Entry 8W1R (electron microscopy, 3.30 A resolution); this record covers chains E and F of the 11 polymer chains in the assembly.

[Chain E (and F)]
Name: Core protein VP3
Source organism: Bluetongue virus (serotype 1 / isolate South Africa)
Notes: chain F of this document is another copy of the same molecule, construct and numbering; everything in this record applies to it too
UniProt: Q1AE73 (Q1AE73_9REOV); residue numbers follow UniProt; this construct covers 1-901
Chain sequence (901 residues; each row starts with the number of its first residue):
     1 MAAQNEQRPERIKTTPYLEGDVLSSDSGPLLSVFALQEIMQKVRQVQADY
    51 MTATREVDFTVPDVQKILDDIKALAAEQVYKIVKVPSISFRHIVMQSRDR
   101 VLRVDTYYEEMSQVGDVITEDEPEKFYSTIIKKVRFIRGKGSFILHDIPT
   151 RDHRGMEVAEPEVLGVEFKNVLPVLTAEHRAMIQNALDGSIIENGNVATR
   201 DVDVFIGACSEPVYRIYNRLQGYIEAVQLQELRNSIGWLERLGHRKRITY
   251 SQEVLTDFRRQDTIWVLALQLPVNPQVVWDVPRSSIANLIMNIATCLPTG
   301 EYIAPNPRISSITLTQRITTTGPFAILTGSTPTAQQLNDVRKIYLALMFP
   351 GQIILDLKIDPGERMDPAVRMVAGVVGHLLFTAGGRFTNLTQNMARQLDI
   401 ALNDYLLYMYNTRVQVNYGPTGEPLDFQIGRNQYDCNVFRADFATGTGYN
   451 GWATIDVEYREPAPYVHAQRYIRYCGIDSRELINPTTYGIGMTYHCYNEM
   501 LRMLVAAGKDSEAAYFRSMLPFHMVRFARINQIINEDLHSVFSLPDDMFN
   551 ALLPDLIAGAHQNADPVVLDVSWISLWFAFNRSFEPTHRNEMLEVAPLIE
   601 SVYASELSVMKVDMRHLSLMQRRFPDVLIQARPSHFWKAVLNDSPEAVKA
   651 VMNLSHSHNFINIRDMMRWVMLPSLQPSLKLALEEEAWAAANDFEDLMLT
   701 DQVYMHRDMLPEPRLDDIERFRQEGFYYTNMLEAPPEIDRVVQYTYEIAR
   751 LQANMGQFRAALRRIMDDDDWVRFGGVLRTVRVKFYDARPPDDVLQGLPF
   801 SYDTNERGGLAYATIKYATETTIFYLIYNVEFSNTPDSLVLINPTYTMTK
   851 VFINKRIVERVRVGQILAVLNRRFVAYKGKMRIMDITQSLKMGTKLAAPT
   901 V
Unresolved in the structure: 1-29, 43-58 (chain F: 1-6, 804-813)
Reported in the primary citation:
  - mutagenesis - R431F: abolished growth in response to reverse genetics method

[Interface between chain E and chain F]
Pairs across the interface (77; chain E residue first):
  I82(E) - A53(F)  hydrophobic
  H146(E) - A53(F)
  D147(E) - R55(F)  salt bridge
  D152(E) - Q630(F)
  D152(E) - R632(F)  salt bridge
  H153(E) - I629(F)
  R154(E) - P625(F)
  R154(E) - D626(F)  salt bridge
  R154(E) - I629(F)  hydrogen bond (backbone-backbone)
  R154(E) - E747(F)  salt bridge
  G155(E) - Q621(F)
  E157(E) - R632(F)  salt bridge
  A177(E) - N754(F)
  A177(E) - M755(F)  hydrophobic
  E178(E) - M755(F)
  N194(E) - R664(F)
  D201(E) - R664(F)  salt bridge
  E240(E) - R396(F)  salt bridge
  H244(E) - I400(F)
  H244(E) - G422(F)
  R247(E) - D404(F)  salt bridge
  T249(E) - L357(F)
  T249(E) - I359(F)
  T249(E) - Q397(F)
  S251(E) - I359(F)
  E253(E) - L357(F)
  E253(E) - K358(F)
  E253(E) - I359(F)
  E253(E) - D570(F)
  V254(E) - V46(F)  hydrophobic
  V254(E) - Y50(F)  hydrophobic
  T256(E) - K42(F)  hydrogen bond
  T256(E) - D356(F)
  T256(E) - V568(F)
  D257(E) - V46(F)
  F258(E) - I39(F)
  F258(E) - V43(F)  hydrophobic
  R259(E) - F660(F)
  R260(E) - D565(F)  salt bridge
  R260(E) - P566(F)
  Q261(E) - H561(F)  hydrogen bond
  Q261(E) - Q562(F)  hydrogen bond (side chain-backbone)
  Q261(E) - D565(F)
  R480(E) - Y418(F)
  E481(E) - L407(F)
  E481(E) - R413(F)  salt bridge
  E481(E) - Y418(F)  hydrogen bond
  L482(E) - M371(F)  hydrophobic
  L482(E) - Y408(F)  hydrophobic
  N484(E) - Y408(F)
  N484(E) - M409(F)
  N484(E) - Y410(F)
  T487(E) - M409(F)  hydrogen bond (side chain-backbone)
  T487(E) - N411(F)
  Y488(E) - R413(F)
  G879(E) - R55(F)
  K880(E) - R55(F)
  K880(E) - N659(F)
  K880(E) - F660(F)
  K880(E) - I661(F)
  M881(E) - T54(F)
  R882(E) - Q47(F)
  R882(E) - A53(F)
  R882(E) - T54(F)
  I883(E) - T52(F)
  I883(E) - A53(F)  hydrogen bond (backbone-backbone)
  M884(E) - M51(F)
  M884(E) - T52(F)
  D885(E) - Y50(F)
  D885(E) - M51(F)  hydrogen bond (backbone-backbone)
  Q888(E) - Y50(F)
  S889(E) - Y50(F)
  M892(E) - Y50(F)
  T894(E) - I359(F)
  L896(E) - R370(F)
  A897(E) - P367(F)
  P899(E) - Y408(F)  hydrophobic
Also at the interface, not in a pair above, chain E (52 interface residues in all): Y80, Q252, D262, I483, M492, G893, A898
Also at the interface, not in a pair above, chain F (56 interface residues in all): M40, F59, R283, P361, N393, P424, A631

[In short]
Chain E and chain F form an interface of 52 and 56 residues respectively, with 8 hydrogen bonds and 10 salt
bridges. Among the polar pairs are D147(E)-R55(F), D152(E)-R632(F) and R154(E)-D626(F). The paper reports that
R431F of chain E abolishes growth in response to reverse genetics method.
Chain E and chain F are both Core protein VP3 (Bluetongue virus (serotype 1 / isolate South Africa)); the
structure, Cryo-EM structure of BTV core, was determined by electron microscopy, deposited together with 8W12,
8W19, 8W1C, 8W1O and 8W1S.
